PDB entry 8RR4 | electron microscopy, 3.20 A resolution | chains A and F of the 7 polymer chains in the assembly

Chain A:
Molecule: 3-hydroxyacyl-CoA dehydrogenase type-2
Organism: Homo sapiens
Notes: EC 1.1.1.35, 1.1.1.62, 1.1.1.239, 1.1.1.178, 1.1.1.53, 1.1.1.159
UniProtKB: Q99714 (HCD2_HUMAN); residues 1-261 here = UniProt positions 1-261
Sequence (261 residues; row label = number of the first residue in the row):
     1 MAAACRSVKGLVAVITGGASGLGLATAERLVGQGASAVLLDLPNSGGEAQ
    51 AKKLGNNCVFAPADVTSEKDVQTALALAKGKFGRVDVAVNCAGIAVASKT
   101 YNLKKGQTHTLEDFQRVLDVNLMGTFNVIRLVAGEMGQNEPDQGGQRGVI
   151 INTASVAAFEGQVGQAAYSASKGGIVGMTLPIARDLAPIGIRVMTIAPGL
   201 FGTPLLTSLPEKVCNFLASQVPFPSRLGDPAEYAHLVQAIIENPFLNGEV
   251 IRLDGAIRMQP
Disordered / not traced: 1-6
UniProt features mapped onto this chain:
  - active site: Y168 (Proton acceptor)
  - binding site (NAD(+)): S20, L22, D41, D64, V65, C91, Y168, K172, F201, T203
  - binding site (substrate): S155
  - modified residue: A2 (N-acetylalanine), K53 (N6-acetyllysine), K69 (N6-acetyllysine), K99 (N6-acetyllysine), K105 (N6-acetyllysine), K212 (N6-acetyllysine)

Chain F:
Molecule: tRNA methyltransferase 10 homolog C
Organism: Homo sapiens
Notes: EC 2.1.1.-, 2.1.1.218, 2.1.1.221
UniProtKB: Q7L0Y3 (TM10C_HUMAN); numbering as in UniProt (aligned over 92-403)
Sequence (315 residues; numbered 89 to 403; the number before each row is that of its first residue):
    89 SNAAATREFIEMWRLLGREVPEHITEEELKTLMECVSNTAKKKYLKYLYT
   139 KEKVKKARQIKKEMKAAAREEAKNIKLLETTEEDKQKNFLFLRLWDRNMD
   189 IAMGWKGAQAMQFGQPLVFDMAYENYMKRKELQNTVSQLLESEGWNRRNV
   239 DPFHIYFCNLKIDGALHRELVKRYQEKWDKLLLTSTEKSHVDLFPKDSII
   289 YLTADSPNVMTTFRHDKVYVIGSFVDKSMQPGTSLAKAKRLNLATECLPL
   339 DKYLQWEIGNKNLTLDQMIRILLCLKNNGNWQEALQFVPKRKHTGFLEIS
   389 QHSQEFINRLKKAKT
Disordered / not traced: 89-91, 157-174, 386-403
Sequence notes: expression tag (89-91)
Small-molecule neighbours: S-adenosylhomocysteine (SAH): L290, T291, A292, D293, V308, I309, G310, F312, V313, D314, S322, E334, C335, L336, L338, K349, N350, L351, L353, M356

How chain A and chain F interact:
Contacting residue pairs (18):
  K104(A) with D239(F); H303(F); K364(F), hydrogen bond (side chain-backbone)
  K105(A) with H303(F)
  Q162(A) with W193(F)
  V163(A) with Q197(F); F201(F)
  P210(A) with M199(F), hydrophobic
  K212(A) with D267(F); L269(F); L271(F)
  F216(A) with G192(F); W193(F); A196(F), hydrophobic
  Q220(A) with I189(F); W193(F)
  Q260(A) with W193(F)
  P261(A) with Q197(F)
Interface residues without a listed pair, chain A (20 interface residues in all): A97, S98, K99, G164, V213, N215, L217, I257, R258, M259
Interface residues without a listed pair, chain F (15 interface residues in all): W266, N365

Overview:
The interface between chain A and chain F involves 20 residues on one side and 15 on the other, with 1
hydrogen bond. Its one hydrogen-bonded contact is K104(A)-K364(F). Ligands of chain F: S-adenosylhomocysteine.
Here chain A is 3-hydroxyacyl-CoA dehydrogenase type-2 and chain F is tRNA methyltransferase 10 homolog C,
both from Homo sapiens. Entry 8RR4 (Human mitochondrial RNase Z complex with ELAC2-D550N catalytic mutant with
ordered flexible arm and tRNA-Tyr precursor ...) was determined by electron microscopy (same publication as
8RR1).
